8W23 - chains F and G of the 20 polymer chains in the assembly; structure by electron microscopy, 2.28 A resolution.

Chain F (and G):
Name: Maltose/maltodextrin-binding periplasmic protein, Poly [ADP-ribose] polymerase tankyrase-2
Source organism: Homo sapiens
Notes: EC 2.4.2.30, 2.4.2.-; chain G of this document is another copy of the same molecule, construct and numbering; everything in this record applies to it too
Reference sequence: chimeric construct of P0AEY0, Q9H2K2: residues 474-838 from P0AEY0 (MALE_ECO57) positions 28-392 (UniProt number = residue number - 446); residues 850-1166 from Q9H2K2 positions 850-1166 (same numbers)
Sequence (729 residues; row label = number of the first residue in the row):
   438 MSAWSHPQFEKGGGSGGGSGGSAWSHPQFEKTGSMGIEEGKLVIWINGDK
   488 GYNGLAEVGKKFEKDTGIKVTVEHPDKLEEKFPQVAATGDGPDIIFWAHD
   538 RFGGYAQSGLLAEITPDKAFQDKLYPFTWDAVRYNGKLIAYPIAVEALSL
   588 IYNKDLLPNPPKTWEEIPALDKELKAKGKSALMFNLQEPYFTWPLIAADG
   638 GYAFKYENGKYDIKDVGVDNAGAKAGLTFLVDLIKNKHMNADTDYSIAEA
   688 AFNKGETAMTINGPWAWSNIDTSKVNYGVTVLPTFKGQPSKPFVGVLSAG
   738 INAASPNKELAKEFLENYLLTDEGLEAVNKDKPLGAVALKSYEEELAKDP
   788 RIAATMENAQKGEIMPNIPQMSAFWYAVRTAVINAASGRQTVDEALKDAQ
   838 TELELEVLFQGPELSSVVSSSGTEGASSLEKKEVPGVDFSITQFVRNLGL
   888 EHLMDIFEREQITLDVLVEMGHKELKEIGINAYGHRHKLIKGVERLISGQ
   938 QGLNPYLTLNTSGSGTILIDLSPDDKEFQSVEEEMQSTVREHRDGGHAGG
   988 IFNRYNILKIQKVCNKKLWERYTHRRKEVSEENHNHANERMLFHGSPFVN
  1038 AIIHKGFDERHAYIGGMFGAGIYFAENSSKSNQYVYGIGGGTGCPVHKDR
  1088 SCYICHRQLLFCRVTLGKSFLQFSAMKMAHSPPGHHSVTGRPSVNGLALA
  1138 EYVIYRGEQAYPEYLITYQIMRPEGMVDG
Unresolved in the structure: 438-874, 1159-1166
Sequence notes: initiating methionine (438); expression tag (439-473); linker (839-849)
UniProt features mapped onto this chain:
  - binding site (Zn(2+)): Cys1081, His1084, Cys1089, Cys1092
Bound ions: Zn2+: Cys1081, His1084, Cys1089, Cys1092
Small-molecule neighbours: A1AE4 (N-{2-[4-(2-hydroxypropan-2-yl)phenyl]-4-oxo-1,4-dihydroquinazolin-7-yl}-4-methoxy-6-phenylpyridine-3-carboxamide): Phe1030, His1031, Gly1032, Ser1033, Pro1034, Phe1035, Ala1049, Tyr1050, Met1054, Phe1055, Tyr1060, Phe1061, Ala1062, Lys1067, Ser1068, Tyr1071, Ile1075, Gln1109, Phe1110, Ser1111, Ala1112, Arg1128, Pro1129, Glu1138, Tyr1139, Val1140
Reported in the primary citation:
  - binding site for A1AE4: Gly1032, Met1054, Ser1068, Tyr1071, Pro1129, Glu1138
  - specificity-determining residues: Leu1136
  - specificity-determining residues: Ala1112 (by similarity / conservation)
  - mutagenesis - L1136Y: decreased binding to A1AE4
  - mutagenesis - L1136Y: unchanged signaling in response to XAV939

Chain F / chain G interface:
Residue-residue contacts (50; chain F residue first):
  Arg896(F) - Ala919(G)
  Glu897(F) - Asn918(G)
  Glu897(F) - Ala919(G)
  Glu897(F) - Tyr920(G)  hydrogen bond (side chain-backbone)
  Glu897(F) - Gly921(G)  hydrogen bond (backbone-backbone)
  Gln898(F) - Ala919(G)
  Gln898(F) - Gly921(G)
  Gln898(F) - His922(G)
  Ile899(F) - Tyr920(G)  hydrophobic
  Thr900(F) - Lys925(G)
  Asp902(F) - Lys925(G)  salt bridge
  Val903(F) - His924(G)
  Val903(F) - Lys925(G)
  Glu906(F) - His924(G)
  Met907(F) - Tyr920(G)  hydrophobic
  Glu911(F) - Tyr920(G)
  Ile915(F) - Tyr920(G)  hydrophobic
  Ser949(F) - Asn884(G)
  Ser949(F) - Leu885(G)  hydrogen bond (side chain-backbone)
  Ser949(F) - Arg932(G)
  Gly950(F) - Asn884(G)  hydrogen bond (backbone-backbone)
  Gly950(F) - Leu885(G)
  Gly950(F) - Arg932(G)
  Ser951(F) - Asn884(G)
  Thr953(F) - Asn884(G)  hydrogen bond (backbone-side chain)
  Ile954(F) - Phe881(G)
  Ile954(F) - Asn884(G)
  Ile954(F) - Leu933(G)  hydrophobic
  Leu955(F) - Ser877(G)  hydrogen bond (backbone-side chain)
  Leu955(F) - Gln880(G)  hydrogen bond (backbone-side chain)
  Ile956(F) - Ser877(G)
  Ile956(F) - Thr945(G)
  Ile956(F) - Leu946(G)  hydrophobic
  Leu958(F) - Thr945(G)
  Ser959(F) - Thr948(G)
  Asp962(F) - Thr948(G)
  Glu964(F) - Thr945(G)
  Lys999(F) - Leu940(G)  hydrogen bond (side chain-backbone)
  Lys999(F) - Thr945(G)
  Val1000(F) - Leu940(G)
  Cys1001(F) - Gln937(G)
  Asn1002(F) - Gln937(G)  hydrogen bond (backbone-side chain)
  Lys1003(F) - Arg932(G)
  Lys1003(F) - Gly936(G)
  Lys1003(F) - Gln937(G)
  Trp1006(F) - Gln937(G)
  Trp1006(F) - Gly939(G)
  Trp1006(F) - Leu940(G)  hydrophobic
  Tyr1148(F) - Leu940(G)
  Glu1150(F) - Leu940(G)
Interface residues without a listed pair, chain F (33 interface residues in all): Gly952, Lys963, Arg1100
Interface residues without a listed pair, chain G (24 interface residues in all): Leu901, Pro942, Lys1004

In short:
Chain F and chain G form an interface of 33 and 24 residues respectively, with 9 hydrogen bonds and 1 salt
bridge. Polar contacts include Asp902(F)-Lys925(G), Glu897(F)-Tyr920(G) and Ser949(F)-Leu885(G). From the
paper: a binding site for A1AE4 at Gly1032(F), Met1054(F) and Ser1068(F) among others; L1136Y of chain F
reduces binding to A1AE4.
Chain F and chain G are both Maltose/maltodextrin-binding periplasmic protein, Poly [ADP-ribose] polymerase
tankyrase-2 (Homo sapiens); the structure, Cryo-EM structure of human tankyrase 2 SAM-PARP filament bound to
compound, TDI-2804 (consensus map), was determined by electron microscopy, deposited together with 8W25, 8W27,
8W28, 8W2T and 8W2U.
